Entry 5N9J (X-ray diffraction, 3.40 A resolution); this record covers chains U and W of the 15 polymer chains in the assembly.

# Chain U
Name: Mediator of RNA polymerase II transcription subunit 8
From: Schizosaccharomyces pombe
UniProt: O94646 (MED8_SCHPO); residue numbers follow UniProt; this construct covers 1-200
Chain sequence (200 residues; row label = number of the first residue in the row):
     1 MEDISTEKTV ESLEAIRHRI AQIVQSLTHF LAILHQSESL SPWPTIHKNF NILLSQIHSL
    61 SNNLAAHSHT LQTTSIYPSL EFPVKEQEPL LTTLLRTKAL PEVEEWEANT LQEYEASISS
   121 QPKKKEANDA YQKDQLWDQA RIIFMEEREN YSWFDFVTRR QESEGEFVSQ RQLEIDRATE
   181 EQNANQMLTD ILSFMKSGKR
Unresolved in the structure: 1-2

# Chain W
Name: Mediator of RNA polymerase II transcription subunit 17
From: Schizosaccharomyces pombe
UniProt: P87306 (MED17_SCHPO); residues 1-545 here = UniProt positions 1-545
Chain sequence (545 residues; each row starts with the number of its first residue):
     1 MAEEANKDAD ISSLSLSLDP EIIGGQNNFL ENNLQQIFQK IIQERGPFRD LKEEDLQKEL
    61 QKESIKDESS AKSSETENVL EFATLDSKRN VNDTEVESMD SQAYKKELIE QIMIAQTECS
   121 LALDMTSLLL SKFKENSIET ISPFLKSTVP PSSLQFSRSQ PPESKESDAT LAKCWKEKSL
   181 TSSCKFLFEA KERLTSVVET EHEYYTELVK VKEASWPLFN SQGSNHLSVQ YSCLGGISLG
   241 LGLIRMKPES KSFEVQSSLL YSQAALKISI LNKDRDEIGS STWSWPSQNC NSVLLKDIYK
   301 LQEILFEMDI WNSLLQEAQS CGNQGVNFTG DEILVPISDD HVVRITLETS SKNTESGFTE
   361 DKKSNEDTST NFVTIKQEKE LLKCLCDTLN AIAHILFLKH CRKSDRRSQQ PELYMAIDAN
   421 APLILRPLIF YYNLNQESLE FQRWLKQRDI SFKFMPNYPW EKAKDFLELE NSLSINRLSI
   481 SWRIMVSNFE PAIFIQHTPT LHGTDKSVWR CKDQYSSNQF SSLKNVCQYI EHHINSLSRR
   541 SKKTE
Unresolved in the structure: 1-16, 30-32, 67-83, 91-98, 353-377, 407-412, 539-545

# Chain U / chain W interface
Contacting residue pairs (85; chain U residue first):
  T6(U) - F156(W)
  V10(U) - L130(W)
  V10(U) - F156(W)  hydrophobic
  L13(U) - L130(W)  hydrophobic
  E14(U) - L130(W)
  E14(U) - K134(W)
  E14(U) - N136(W)  hydrogen bond
  R17(U) - L123(W)
  R17(U) - L130(W)
  R17(U) - N136(W)  hydrogen bond (side chain-backbone)
  R17(U) - S137(W)
  R17(U) - T140(W)  hydrogen bond
  I20(U) - C119(W)  hydrophobic
  I20(U) - L123(W)  hydrophobic
  A21(U) - L123(W)
  V24(U) - L123(W)  hydrophobic
  L27(U) - I112(W)  hydrophobic
  L27(U) - C119(W)  hydrophobic
  T28(U) - Q116(W)
  F30(U) - L108(W)  hydrophobic
  F30(U) - I112(W)  hydrophobic
  L31(U) - I109(W)  hydrophobic
  L31(U) - I112(W)  hydrophobic
  L31(U) - M113(W)  hydrophobic
  L31(U) - Q116(W)
  L34(U) - K105(W)
  L34(U) - L108(W)  hydrophobic
  L34(U) - I112(W)  hydrophobic
  H35(U) - I109(W)
  S37(U) - K105(W)  hydrogen bond (backbone-side chain)
  E38(U) - Q102(W)  hydrogen bond (backbone-side chain)
  E38(U) - K105(W)  hydrogen bond (backbone-side chain)
  S39(U) - Q102(W)
  S39(U) - K105(W)
  L40(U) - S101(W)
  L40(U) - K105(W)
  I46(U) - L108(W)  hydrophobic
  Q72(U) - P161(W)
  T73(U) - R158(W)
  T73(U) - S159(W)  hydrogen bond (backbone-backbone)
  T73(U) - Q160(W)
  T74(U) - F156(W)
  T74(U) - S157(W)
  S75(U) - F156(W)
  S75(U) - S157(W)  hydrogen bond (backbone-backbone)
  S75(U) - S159(W)
  I76(U) - M125(W)  hydrophobic
  I76(U) - L129(W)  hydrophobic
  I76(U) - L154(W)  hydrophobic
  I76(U) - Q155(W)
  I76(U) - F156(W)  hydrophobic
  Y77(U) - Q155(W)  hydrogen bond (backbone-backbone)
  Y77(U) - S157(W)  hydrogen bond
  P78(U) - L154(W)  hydrophobic
  S79(U) - S153(W)  hydrogen bond (backbone-backbone)
  S79(U) - Q155(W)
  L80(U) - K132(W)
  L80(U) - Q155(W)
  E81(U) - P150(W)
  E81(U) - P151(W)
  E81(U) - S152(W)
  F82(U) - V149(W)  hydrophobic
  F82(U) - S153(W)  hydrogen bond (backbone-backbone)
  K85(U) - T148(W)
  K85(U) - V149(W)
  K85(U) - P150(W)
  L91(U) - L154(W)  hydrophobic
  L94(U) - M125(W)  hydrophobic
  L95(U) - L154(W)  hydrophobic
  R96(U) - E118(W)  salt bridge
  L100(U) - I114(W)  hydrophobic
  L100(U) - E118(W)
  W106(U) - W175(W)
  E107(U) - L171(W)
  E107(U) - W175(W)
  T110(U) - L171(W)
  T110(U) - W175(W)
  L111(U) - S167(W)
  L111(U) - L171(W)  hydrophobic
  E113(U) - K178(W)  salt bridge
  Y114(U) - T170(W)
  K123(U) - E166(W)  salt bridge
  E126(U) - K173(W)  salt bridge
  A130(U) - K173(W)
  K133(U) - E177(W)  salt bridge
Interface residues without a listed pair, chain U (50 interface residues in all): I23, V84, E102, W137
Interface residues without a listed pair, chain W (50 interface residues in all): Y104, Q111, A115, T126, S127, E139, L145, L180

# Summary
The chain U/chain W interface involves 50 residues from each chain; the contacts include 12 hydrogen bonds and
5 salt bridges. Among the polar pairs are R96(U)-E118(W), E113(U)-K178(W) and K123(U)-E166(W).
Here chain U is Mediator of RNA polymerase II transcription subunit 8 and chain W is Mediator of RNA
polymerase II transcription subunit 17, both from Schizosaccharomyces pombe. Entry 5N9J (Core Mediator of
transcriptional regulation) was determined by X-ray diffraction.
